1IBZ - chains A and B of the 3 polymer chains in the assembly; structure by X-ray diffraction, 2.30 A resolution.

# Chain A (and B)
Protein: Nitrosocyanin
Organism: Nitrosomonas europaea
Notes: chain B of this document is another copy of the same molecule, construct and numbering; everything in this record applies to it too
Reference sequence: Q820S6 (Q820S6_NITEU); residues 1-112 here correspond to UniProt positions 25-136 (UniProt number = residue number + 24)
Chain sequence (112 residues; each row starts with the number of its first residue):
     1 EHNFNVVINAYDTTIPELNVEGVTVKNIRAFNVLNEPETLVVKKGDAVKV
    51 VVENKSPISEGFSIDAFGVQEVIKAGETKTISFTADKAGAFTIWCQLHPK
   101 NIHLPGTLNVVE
Disordered / not traced: 1 (chain B: fully traced)
Metal / ion sites: Cu ion: Glu60, Cys95, His98, His103

# Interface between chain A and chain B
Residue-residue contacts (37):
  Phe4(A) - Gly89(B)
  Phe4(A) - Ala90(B)  hydrophobic
  Tyr11(A) - Lys100(B)
  Tyr11(A) - Asn101(B)
  Thr13(A) - Pro99(B)
  Thr13(A) - Asn101(B)  hydrogen bond
  Val20(A) - Ile58(B)  hydrophobic
  Glu21(A) - Ile58(B)
  Glu21(A) - Ser59(B)  hydrogen bond
  Val23(A) - Pro57(B)  hydrophobic
  Val23(A) - Ile58(B)  hydrophobic
  Val25(A) - Asp12(B)
  Val25(A) - Arg29(B)
  Val25(A) - Phe31(B)  hydrophobic
  Lys26(A) - Arg29(B)  hydrogen bond (backbone-side chain)
  Asn27(A) - Arg29(B)  hydrogen bond (backbone-side chain)
  Ile28(A) - Phe31(B)  hydrophobic
  Ile28(A) - Ile102(B)  hydrophobic
  Ala30(A) - Asn101(B)  hydrogen bond (backbone-side chain)
  Phe31(A) - Asn101(B)
  Asn32(A) - Asn101(B)
  Leu34(A) - Lys100(B)
  Leu34(A) - Pro105(B)
  Glu36(A) - Thr92(B)
  Glu36(A) - Lys100(B)  salt bridge
  Pro37(A) - Ala90(B)  hydrophobic
  Pro37(A) - Thr92(B)
  Pro37(A) - Thr107(B)
  Glu38(A) - Thr107(B)
  Thr39(A) - Thr39(B)
  Thr39(A) - Ala90(B)
  Thr39(A) - Thr107(B)  hydrogen bond (backbone-side chain)
  Thr39(A) - Asn109(B)
  Leu40(A) - Ala90(B)  hydrophobic
  Leu40(A) - Asn109(B)
  Val41(A) - Asn109(B)
  Leu104(A) - Leu104(B)  hydrophobic
Interface residues without a listed pair, chain A (22 interface residues in all): Leu18
Interface residues without a listed pair, chain B (20 interface residues in all): Val41, Phe91

# Overview
22 residues of chain A and 20 residues of chain B are in contact, with 6 hydrogen bonds and 1 salt bridge.
Among the polar pairs are Glu36(A)-Lys100(B), Thr13(A)-Asn101(B) and Glu21(A)-Ser59(B). Glu60(A), Cys95(A),
His98(A) and His103(A) coordinate a Cu ion ion.
Chain A and chain B are both Nitrosocyanin (Nitrosomonas europaea); the structure, Red copper protein
nitrosocyanin from nitrosomonas europaea, was determined by X-ray diffraction (same publication as 1IBY and
1IC0).
